Entry 7QJD (electron microscopy, 7.10 A resolution (low resolution: residue-level contacts below are approximate; hydrogen-bond / salt-bridge calls are withheld)); this record covers chains m and l of the 42 polymer chains in the assembly.

Chain m:
Name: Mitotic-spindle organizing protein 1
Source organism: Homo sapiens
Reference sequence: Q08AG7 (MZT1_HUMAN); numbering as in UniProt (aligned over 1-82)
Amino-acid sequence (82 residues; numbered 1 to 82; the number before each row is that of its first residue):
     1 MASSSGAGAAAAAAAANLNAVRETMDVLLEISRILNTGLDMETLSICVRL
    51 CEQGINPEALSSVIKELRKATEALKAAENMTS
Unresolved in the structure: 1-10, 76-82
Curated features (UniProtKB/Swiss-Prot):
  - modified residue: A2 (N-acetylalanine)

Chain l:
Name: Gamma-tubulin complex component 5
Source organism: Homo sapiens
Reference sequence: Q96RT8 (GCP5_HUMAN); residues 1-1024 here = UniProt positions 1-1024
Amino-acid sequence (1024 residues; row label = number of the first residue in the row):
     1 MARHGPPWSRLDAQQERDVRELVRGVAGLQDEADPNFQLALNFAWSNFRF
    51 HRFLDVNSHKIEKTIEGIYEKFVIHSDLSKAASWKRLTEEFLNAPLPSIK
   101 EIKTDAHYSILSLLLCLSDSPSNSSYVETPRNKEVEKKDDFDWGKYLMED
   151 EEMDIGPYMDTPNWSEESEEENDQQPLSREDSGIQVDRTPLEEQDQNRKL
   201 DPCISWKDEPDDRSWLEHHVVHQYWTARPSQFPHSLHLHSNLAAVWDQHL
   251 YSSDPLYVPDDRVLVTETQVIRETLWLLSGVKKLFIFQLIDGKVTVRNNI
   301 IVTHLTHSCLRSVLEQIAAYGQVVFRLQEFIDEVMGHSSESMLPGSGSVP
   351 KKSTEAPFRTYQAFMWALYKYFISFKEELAEIEKCIINNDTTITLAIVVD
   401 KLAPRLSQLKVLHKVFSTGVAEVPPDTRNVVRASHLLNTLYKAILEYDNV
   451 GEASEQTVSLLFSLWVETVRPYLQTVDEWIVHGHLWDGAREFIIQRNKNV
   501 PVNHRDFWYATYTLYSVSEKTENEEKMSDNASASSGSDQGPSSRQHTMVS
   551 FLKPVLKQIIMAGKSMQLLKNLQCAESTTCQAGARDAERKSLYTLFLESV
   601 QSRLRHGEDSTPQVLTEQQATKENLMKMQSIAESHLELDDVHDPLLAINF
   651 ARMYLEQSDFHEKFAGGDVCVDRSSESVTCQTFELTLRSCLYPHIDKQYL
   701 DCCGNLMQTLKKDYRLVEYLQAMRNFFLMEGGDTMYDFYTSIFDKIREKE
   751 TWQNVSFLNVQLQEAVGQRYPEDSSRLSISFENVDTAKKKLPVHILDGLT
   801 LSYKVPWPVDIVISLECQKIYNQVFLLLLQIKWAKYSLDVLLFGELVSTA
   851 EKPRLKEGLIHEQDTVAQFGPQKEPVRQQIHRMFLLRVKLMHFVNSLHNY
   901 IMTRILHSTGLEFQHQVEEAKDLDQLIKIHYRYLSTIHDRCLLREKVSFV
   951 KEAIMKVLNLALMFADGWQAGLGTWRMESIEKMESDFKNCHMFLVTILNK
  1001 AVCRGSFPHLESLALSLMAGMEQS
Unresolved in the structure: 1-12, 95-104, 131-1024

How chain m and chain l interact:
Contacting residue pairs (64):
  T24(m) - F91(l)
  V27(m) - L87(l)
  L28(m) - F91(l)
  E30(m) - L87(l)
  E30(m) - V127(l)
  E30(m) - E128(l)
  E30(m) - T129(l)
  E30(m) - P130(l)
  I31(m) - L87(l)
  R33(m) - V127(l)
  I34(m) - K80(l)
  I34(m) - W84(l)
  I34(m) - P121(l)
  I34(m) - S125(l)
  I34(m) - Y126(l)
  I34(m) - E128(l)
  L35(m) - W84(l)
  L35(m) - S118(l)
  L35(m) - D119(l)
  L35(m) - S120(l)
  L35(m) - P121(l)
  N36(m) - S118(l)
  N36(m) - S120(l)
  T37(m) - L114(l)
  T37(m) - S118(l)
  L39(m) - L117(l)
  T43(m) - L22(l)
  T43(m) - V26(l)
  I46(m) - D18(l)
  I46(m) - E21(l)
  I46(m) - L22(l)
  C47(m) - L22(l)
  R49(m) - Q14(l)
  R49(m) - D18(l)
  L50(m) - Q15(l)
  L50(m) - V19(l)
  Q53(m) - Q15(l)
  I55(m) - F48(l)
  P57(m) - S109(l)
  P57(m) - S112(l)
  P57(m) - L113(l)
  E58(m) - F53(l)
  E58(m) - L54(l)
  A59(m) - F53(l)
  L60(m) - F48(l)
  L60(m) - L113(l)
  S61(m) - L113(l)
  S61(m) - C116(l)
  S61(m) - L117(l)
  S62(m) - R52(l)
  V63(m) - N47(l)
  V63(m) - F48(l)
  I64(m) - L22(l)
  I64(m) - V26(l)
  I64(m) - L117(l)
  K65(m) - C116(l)
  K65(m) - L117(l)
  E66(m) - F43(l)
  L67(m) - V26(l)
  L67(m) - A27(l)
  L67(m) - A40(l)
  R68(m) - V26(l)
  T71(m) - A27(l)
  L74(m) - N36(l)
Also at the interface, not in a pair above, chain m (36 interface residues in all): S32, V48, C51, N56
Also at the interface, not in a pair above, chain l (46 interface residues in all): R17, V23, L29, A44, H51, V56, T88, E90, A106, I110

Summary:
36 residues of chain m and 46 residues of chain l are in contact.
Here chain m is Mitotic-spindle organizing protein 1 and chain l is Gamma-tubulin complex component 5, both
from Homo sapiens. Entry 7QJD (Structure of recombinant human gamma-Tubulin Ring Complex without actin) was
determined by electron microscopy (same publication as 7QJ0, 7QJ1, 7QJ2, 7QJ3, 7QJ4 and 7QJE).
